6D0O - chains A and C of the 4 polymer chains in the assembly; structure by X-ray diffraction, 2.30 A resolution.

== Chain A (and C) ==
Name: (R)-phenoxypropionate/alpha-ketoglutarate-dioxygenase
From: Sphingobium herbicidovorans (strain ATCC 700291 / DSM 11019 / NBRC 16415 / MH)
Notes: EC 1.14.11.44; chain C of this document is another copy of the same molecule, construct and numbering; everything in this record applies to it too
UniProt: Q8KSC8 (RDPA_SPHHM); residues 1-295 here = UniProt positions 1-295
Sequence (301 residues; row label = number of the first residue in the row):
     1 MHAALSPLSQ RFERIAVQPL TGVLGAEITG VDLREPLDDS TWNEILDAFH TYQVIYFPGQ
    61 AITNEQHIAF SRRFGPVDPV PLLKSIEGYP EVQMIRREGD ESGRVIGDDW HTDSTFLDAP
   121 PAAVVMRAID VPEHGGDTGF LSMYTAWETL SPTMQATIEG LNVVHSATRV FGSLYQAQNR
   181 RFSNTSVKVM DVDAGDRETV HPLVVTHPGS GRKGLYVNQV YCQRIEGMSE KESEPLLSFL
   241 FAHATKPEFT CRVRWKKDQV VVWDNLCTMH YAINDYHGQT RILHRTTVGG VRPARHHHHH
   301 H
Not modelled in the structure: 1-9, 98-105, 181-189, 301 (chain C: 1-11, 299-301)
Differences from the reference sequence: conflict G99 (Ala in Q8KSC8), D100 (Asn in Q8KSC8), S229 (Thr in Q8KSC8), 18 further conflict positions vs the reference (Q8KSC8) not listed; expression tag (296-301)
Metal / ion sites: Co2+: H111, D113, H270 (together with 2-oxoglutaric acid)
Residues lining bound ligands: 2-oxoglutaric acid (AKG): G107, H111, D113, M126, T138, W255, W263, H270, A272, R281, R285

== Interface between chain A and chain C ==
Contacting residue pairs (5):
  L174(A) with A177(C), hydrophobic
  A177(A) with S173(C); L174(C), hydrophobic
  N179(A) with S173(C); D196(C)
Interface residues without a listed pair, chain A (5 interface residues in all): S173, Q178
Interface residues without a listed pair, chain C (5 interface residues in all): T168

== Summary ==
The chain A/chain C interface involves 5 residues from each chain. Bound to chain A: 2-oxoglutaric acid.
H111(A), D113(A) and H270(A) form the Co2+ site.
Both chains are (R)-phenoxypropionate/alpha-ketoglutarate-dioxygenase (Sphingobium herbicidovorans (strain
ATCC 700291 / DSM 11019 / NBRC 16415 / MH)). Entry 6D0O (rdpA dioxygenase holoenzyme) was determined by X-ray
diffraction (same publication as 6D1O, 6D3H, 6D3I, 6D3J and 6D3M).
